Entry 7YP9 (electron microscopy, 3.58 A resolution); this record covers chains A and C of the 8 polymer chains in the assembly.

# Chain A
Name: DNA-directed RNA polymerase subunit alpha
Source organism: Escherichia coli K-12
Notes: EC 2.7.7.6
UniProt: P0A7Z4 (RPOA_ECOLI); residue numbers follow UniProt; this construct covers 1-329
Sequence (329 residues; numbered 1 to 329; the number before each row is that of its first residue):
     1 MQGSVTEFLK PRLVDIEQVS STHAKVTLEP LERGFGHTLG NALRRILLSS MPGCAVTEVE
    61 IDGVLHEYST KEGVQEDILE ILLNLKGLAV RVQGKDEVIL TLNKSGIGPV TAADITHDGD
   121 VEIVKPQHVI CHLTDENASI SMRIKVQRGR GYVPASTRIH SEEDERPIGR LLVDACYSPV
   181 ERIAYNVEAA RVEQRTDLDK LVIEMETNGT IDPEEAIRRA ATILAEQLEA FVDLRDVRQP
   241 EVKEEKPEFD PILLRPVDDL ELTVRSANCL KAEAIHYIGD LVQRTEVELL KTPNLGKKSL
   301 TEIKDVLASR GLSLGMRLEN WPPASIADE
Unresolved in the structure: 1-7, 158-166, 235-329
Swiss-Prot annotation at these positions:
  - region: E162 to E165 (Required for interaction with Crp at class II promoters)
  - modified residue: R265 (ADP-ribosylarginine), K297 (N6-acetyllysine), K298 (N6-acetyllysine)
  - mutagenesis: R45 (R45C: In rpoA112; temperature-sensitive, blocks RNA polymerase assembly), E162 to E165 (5-fold decrease in CRP-class II promoter-dependent transcription), E165 (E165K: 5-fold decrease in CRP-class II promoter-dependent transcription), R191 (R191C: In rpoA101; temperature-sensitive)

# Chain C
Name: DNA-directed RNA polymerase subunit beta
Source organism: Escherichia coli K-12
Notes: EC 2.7.7.6
UniProt: P0A8V2 (RPOB_ECOLI); numbering as in UniProt (aligned over 1-1342)
Sequence (1342 residues; row label = number of the first residue in the row):
     1 MVYSYTEKKR IRKDFGKRPQ VLDVPYLLSI QLDSFQKFIE QDPEGQYGLE AAFRSVFPIQ
    61 SYSGNSELQY VSYRLGEPVF DVQECQIRGV TYSAPLRVKL RLVIYEREAP EGTVKDIKEQ
   121 EVYMGEIPLM TDNGTFVING TERVIVSQLH RSPGVFFDSD KGKTHSSGKV LYNARIIPYR
   181 GSWLDFEFDP KDNLFVRIDR RRKLPATIIL RALNYTTEQI LDLFFEKVIF EIRDNKLQME
   241 LVPERLRGET ASFDIEANGK VYVEKGRRIT ARHIRQLEKD DVKLIEVPVE YIAGKVVAKD
   301 YIDESTGELI CAANMELSLD LLAKLSQSGH KRIETLFTND LDHGPYISET LRVDPTNDRL
   361 SALVEIYRMM RPGEPPTREA AESLFENLFF SEDRYDLSAV GRMKFNRSLL REEIEGSGIL
   421 SKDDIIDVMK KLIDIRNGKG EVDDIDHLGN RRIRSVGEMA ENQFRVGLVR VERAVKERLS
   481 LGDLDTLMPQ DMINAKPISA AVKEFFGSSQ LSQFMDQNNP LSEITHKRRI SALGPGGLTR
   541 ERAGFEVRDV HPTHYGRVCP IETPEGPNIG LINSLSVYAQ TNEYGFLETP YRKVTDGVVT
   601 DEIHYLSAIE EGNYVIAQAN SNLDEEGHFV EDLVTCRSKG ESSLFSRDQV DYMDVSTQQV
   661 VSVGASLIPF LEHDDANRAL MGANMQRQAV PTLRADKPLV GTGMERAVAV DSGVTAVAKR
   721 GGVVQYVDAS RIVIKVNEDE MYPGEAGIDI YNLTKYTRSN QNTCINQMPC VSLGEPVERG
   781 DVLADGPSTD LGELALGQNM RVAFMPWNGY NFEDSILVSE RVVQEDRFTT IHIQELACVS
   841 RDTKLGPEEI TADIPNVGEA ALSKLDESGI VYIGAEVTGG DILVGKVTPK GETQLTPEEK
   901 LLRAIFGEKA SDVKDSSLRV PNGVSGTVID VQVFTRDGVE KDKRALEIEE MQLKQAKKDL
   961 SEELQILEAG LFSRIRAVLV AGGVEAEKLD KLPRDRWLEL GLTDEEKQNQ LEQLAEQYDE
  1021 LKHEFEKKLE AKRRKITQGD DLAPGVLKIV KVYLAVKRRI QPGDKMAGRH GNKGVISKIN
  1081 PIEDMPYDEN GTPVDIVLNP LGVPSRMNIG QILETHLGMA AKGIGDKINA MLKQQQEVAK
  1141 LREFIQRAYD LGADVRQKVD LSTFSDEEVM RLAENLRKGM PIATPVFDGA KEAEIKELLK
  1201 LGDLPTSGQI RLYDGRTGEQ FERPVTVGYM YMLKLNHLVD DKMHARSTGS YSLVTQQPLG
  1261 GKAQFGGQRF GEMEVWALEA YGAAYTLQEM LTVKSDDVNG RTKMYKNIVD GNHQMEPGMP
  1321 ESFNVLLKEI RSLGINIELE DE
Unresolved in the structure: 1, 105-117, 370-375, 743-745, 842-847, 856-861, 891-912, 936-941, 970-1016, 1341-1342
Swiss-Prot annotation at these positions:
  - modified residue (N6-acetyllysine): K1022, K1200
  - mutagenesis: I561 (I561S: Resistant to antibiotics salinamide A and B), I569 (I569S: Resistant to antibiotics salinamide A and B), A665 (A665E: Resistant to antibiotics salinamide A and B), D675 (D675A/G: Resistant to antibiotics salinamide A and B), N677 (N677H/K: Resistant to antibiotics salinamide A and B), L680 (L680M: Resistant to antibiotics salinamide A and B), E813 (E813K: Disrupts the enzyme's active center)
From the paper describing this entry:
  - binding site for the 31-nt DNA strand: R180, W183, R465, V469, R470, R473

# Chain A / chain C interface
Contacting residue pairs (87):
  N41(A) - Y1087(C)
  N41(A) - G1215(C)
  N41(A) - T1217(C)  hydrogen bond (side chain-backbone)
  N41(A) - G1218(C)
  R44(A) - I1082(C)  hydrogen bond (side chain-backbone)
  R44(A) - E1083(C)  hydrogen bond (side chain-backbone)
  R44(A) - M1085(C)
  R44(A) - Y1087(C)
  R44(A) - P1093(C)
  R45(A) - E1083(C)
  R45(A) - D1084(C)  salt bridge
  R45(A) - G1215(C)
  R45(A) - R1216(C)
  L48(A) - I1082(C)  hydrophobic
  L48(A) - E1083(C)
  S49(A) - E1083(C)  hydrogen bond
  L65(A) - I873(C)
  H66(A) - I873(C)
  H66(A) - G874(C)
  H66(A) - V928(C)  hydrogen bond (side chain-backbone)
  H66(A) - I929(C)  hydrogen bond (side chain-backbone)
  E67(A) - K1057(C)
  Y68(A) - Y756(C)
  Y68(A) - I831(C)  hydrophobic
  Y68(A) - T927(C)
  Y68(A) - I929(C)  hydrophobic
  Y68(A) - K1057(C)  hydrogen bond
  T70(A) - D728(C)
  T70(A) - A729(C)
  T70(A) - S730(C)
  T70(A) - K755(C)
  K71(A) - D728(C)
  E72(A) - D728(C)
  G73(A) - Y726(C)  hydrogen bond (backbone-side chain)
  G73(A) - D728(C)  hydrogen bond (backbone-side chain)
  V74(A) - V727(C)
  V74(A) - D728(C)  hydrogen bond (backbone-side chain)
  V74(A) - A729(C)
  Q75(A) - V727(C)
  Q75(A) - P769(C)
  Q75(A) - V771(C)
  D77(A) - K755(C)  salt bridge
  D77(A) - Y756(C)  hydrogen bond
  D77(A) - N766(C)
  D77(A) - M768(C)
  L79(A) - L693(C)  hydrophobic
  L79(A) - Y756(C)
  L79(A) - I831(C)  hydrophobic
  L79(A) - K1057(C)
  E80(A) - L693(C)
  E80(A) - R694(C)
  E80(A) - M768(C)
  L83(A) - L693(C)  hydrophobic
  L83(A) - R694(C)
  K86(A) - Q824(C)  hydrogen bond (side chain-backbone)
  K86(A) - E825(C)
  K86(A) - D826(C)  salt bridge
  T134(A) - Y726(C)
  T134(A) - V727(C)  hydrogen bond (side chain-backbone)
  D135(A) - Y726(C)
  Y152(A) - E820(C)
  Y152(A) - V823(C)  hydrogen bond (side chain-backbone)
  Y152(A) - Q824(C)
  Y152(A) - R1059(C)
  P154(A) - R1059(C)
  A155(A) - R1059(C)
  P167(A) - E876(C)
  I168(A) - Y872(C)
  I168(A) - G874(C)
  I168(A) - A875(C)  hydrophobic
  R170(A) - E876(C)
  L172(A) - E876(C)
  D174(A) - Q824(C)
  D174(A) - D826(C)
  D174(A) - R1059(C)  salt bridge
  C176(A) - Q824(C)  hydrogen bond (side chain-backbone)
  E181(A) - R821(C)  salt bridge
  E181(A) - I1082(C)
  R182(A) - N1090(C)  hydrogen bond (side chain-backbone)
  R182(A) - G1091(C)
  R182(A) - T1092(C)
  I183(A) - G1091(C)
  A184(A) - E1089(C)
  A184(A) - N1090(C)
  A184(A) - G1091(C)
  Y185(A) - Y1087(C)  hydrogen bond
  Y185(A) - G1218(C)
Interface residues without a listed pair, chain A (39 interface residues in all): H37, I107, S156
Interface residues without a listed pair, chain C (51 interface residues in all): A695, L773, K864, K958, V1056, Y1213, D1214

# In short
The interface between chain A and chain C involves 39 residues on one side and 51 on the other, with 17
hydrogen bonds and 5 salt bridges. Among the polar pairs are R45(A)-D1084(C), D77(A)-K755(C) and
K86(A)-D826(C). The paper reports a binding site for the 31-nt DNA strand at R180(C), W183(C) and R465(C)
among others.
Here chain A is DNA-directed RNA polymerase subunit alpha and chain C is DNA-directed RNA polymerase subunit
beta, both from Escherichia coli K-12. Entry 7YP9 (Cryo-EM structure of Escherichia coli paused complex of
transcription termination (TTC-pause)) was determined by electron microscopy (same publication as 7YPA and
7YPB).
